Entry 5IJD (X-ray diffraction, 2.70 A resolution); this record covers chains A and B of the 4 polymer chains in the assembly.

== Chain A (and B) ==
Name: Toll-like receptor 4, Variable lymphocyte receptor B chimera
Source organism: Mus musculus
Notes: fragment: TLR4 ectodomain  + VLRB; chain B of this document is another copy of the same molecule, construct and numbering; everything in this record applies to it too
UniProt: chimeric construct of Q9QUK6, Q4G1L2: residues 26-544 from Q9QUK6 (TLR4_MOUSE) positions 26-544 (same numbers); residues 545-619 from Q4G1L2 positions 126-200 (UniProt number = residue number - 419)
Sequence (594 residues; numbered 26 to 619; the number before each row is that of its first residue):
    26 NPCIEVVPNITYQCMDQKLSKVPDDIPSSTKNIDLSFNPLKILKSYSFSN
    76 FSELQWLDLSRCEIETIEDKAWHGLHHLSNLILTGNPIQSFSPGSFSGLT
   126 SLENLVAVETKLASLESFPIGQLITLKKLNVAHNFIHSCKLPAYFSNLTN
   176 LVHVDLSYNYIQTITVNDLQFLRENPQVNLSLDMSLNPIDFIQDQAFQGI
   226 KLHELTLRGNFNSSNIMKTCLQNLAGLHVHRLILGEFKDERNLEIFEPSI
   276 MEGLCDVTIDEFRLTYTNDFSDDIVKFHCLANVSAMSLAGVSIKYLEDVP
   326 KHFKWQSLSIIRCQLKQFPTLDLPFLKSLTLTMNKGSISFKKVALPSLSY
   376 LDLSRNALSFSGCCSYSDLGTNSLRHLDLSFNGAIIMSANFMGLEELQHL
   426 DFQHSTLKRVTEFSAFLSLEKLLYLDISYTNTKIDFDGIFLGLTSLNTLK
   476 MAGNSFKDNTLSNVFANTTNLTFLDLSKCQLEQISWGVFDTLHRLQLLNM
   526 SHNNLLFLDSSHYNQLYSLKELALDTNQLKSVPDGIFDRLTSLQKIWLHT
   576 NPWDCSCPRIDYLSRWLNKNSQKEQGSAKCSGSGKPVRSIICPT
Not modelled in the structure: 26-28, 619 (chain B: 26, 619)
Cystine bridges: Cys280-Cys304, Cys388-Cys389, Cys580-Cys605, Cys582-Cys617
Glycans and other covalent adducts: N-acetylglucosamine (NAG) linked to Asn204, Asn307, Asn492, Asn524
Small-molecule neighbours: LP4 / LP5 / myristic acid: Ser413, Arg434, Glu437, Phe438, Ser439
What the authors report for this chain:
  - mutagenesis - R434A: decreased signaling in response to lipid A
  - binding site for the ligand LP4: Lys263
  - mutagenesis - S439A: unchanged signaling in response to lipid A

== How chain A and chain B interact ==
Residue-residue contacts - 8 pairs, chain A then chain B:
  Ser362(A) - Ser386(B)
  Ser386(A) - Ser362(B)
  Ile411(A) - Ser362(B)
  Thr431(A) - Thr431(B)
  Lys433(A) - Asn407(B)
  Lys433(A) - Gly408(B)
  Asn456(A) - Asn456(B)
  Gln505(A) - Gln505(B)  hydrogen bond
Also at the interface, not in a pair above, chain A (8 interface residues in all): Ala382
Also at the interface, not in a pair above, chain B (9 interface residues in all): Ala382, Ile411

== In short ==
Chain A and chain B form an interface of 8 and 9 residues respectively, with 1 hydrogen bond. Its one
hydrogen-bonded contact is Gln505(A)-Gln505(B). Chain A binds LP4 / LP5 / myristic acid. The paper reports a
binding site for the ligand LP4 at Lys263(A); R434A of chain A reduces signaling in response to lipid A.
Chain A and chain B are both Toll-like receptor 4, Variable lymphocyte receptor B chimera (Mus musculus); the
structure, The crystal structure of mouse TLR4/MD-2/lipid A complex, was determined by X-ray diffraction (same
publication as 5IJB and 5IJC).
